PDB entry 4RQ1 | X-ray diffraction, 2.70 A resolution | chains A and P of the 4 polymer chains in the assembly

Chain A:
Name: DNA polymerase beta
From: Homo sapiens
Notes: EC 2.7.7.7, 4.2.99.-
UniProtKB: P06746 (DPOLB_HUMAN); residues 1-335 here = UniProt positions 1-335
Chain sequence (343 residues; row label = number of the first residue in the row; numbers below 1 keep their minus sign (Met-1 is residue -1)):
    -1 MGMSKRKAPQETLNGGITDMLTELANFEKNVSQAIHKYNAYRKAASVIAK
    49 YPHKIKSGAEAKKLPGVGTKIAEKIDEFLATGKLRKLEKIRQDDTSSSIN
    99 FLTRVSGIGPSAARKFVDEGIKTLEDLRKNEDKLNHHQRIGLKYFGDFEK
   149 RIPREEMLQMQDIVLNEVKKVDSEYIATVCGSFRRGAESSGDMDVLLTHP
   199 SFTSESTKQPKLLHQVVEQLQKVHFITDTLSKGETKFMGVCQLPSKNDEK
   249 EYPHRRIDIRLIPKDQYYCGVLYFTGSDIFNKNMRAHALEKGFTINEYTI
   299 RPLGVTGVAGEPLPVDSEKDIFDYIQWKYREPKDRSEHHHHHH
Disordered / not traced: -1 to 9, 334-341
Differences from the reference sequence: expression tag (-1 to 0, 336-341)
Curated features (UniProtKB/Swiss-Prot):
  - region: Arg183 to Asp192 (DNA-binding)
  - active site: Lys72 (Nucleophile)
  - binding site (K(+)): Lys60, Leu62, Val65, Thr101, Val103, Ile106
  - binding site (Na(+)): Lys60, Leu62, Val65, Thr101, Val103, Ile106
  - binding site (dATP): Arg149, Ser180, Arg183, Gly189, Asp190
  - binding site (dCTP): Arg149, Ser180, Arg183, Gly189, Asp190
  - binding site (dGTP): Arg149, Ser180, Arg183, Gly189, Asp190, Asp192
  - binding site (dTTP): Arg149, Ser180, Arg183, Gly189, Asp190
  - binding site (Mg(2+)): Asp190, Asp192, Asp256
  - modified residue: Lys72 (N6-acetyllysine), Arg83 (Omega-N-methylarginine), Arg152 (Omega-N-methylarginine)
  - cross-link (Glycyl lysine isopeptide (Lys-Gly)): Lys41 (interchain with G-Cter in ubiquitin), Lys61 (interchain with G-Cter in ubiquitin), Lys81 (interchain with G-Cter in ubiquitin)
  - natural variant: Leu22 (L22P: Found in a gastric cancer sample; uncertain significance), Tyr39 (Y39C: Found in a gastric cancer sample; uncertain significance), Gly118 (G118V: Decreased DNA-directed DNA polymerase activity), Arg137 (R137Q: Decreased function in base-excision repair), Arg149 (R149I: Decreased DNA-directed DNA polymerase activity), Asp160 (D160N: Found in a gastric cancer sample; uncertain significance), Cys239 (C239R: Found in a gastric cancer sample; uncertain significance), Lys289 (K289M: Found in a colon cancer sample; uncertain significance), Asn294 (N294D: Found in a gastric cancer sample; uncertain significance), Glu295 (E295K: Found in a gastric cancer sample; uncertain significance)
  - mutagenesis: Phe25 (F25W: No effect on 5'-dRP lyase activity. Decreased ssDNA binding), His34 (H34G: Decreased 5'-dRP lyase activity. Decreased ssDNA binding), Lys35 (K35A: Decreased 5'-dRP lyase activity. Decreased ssDNA binding. Loss of 5'-dRP lyase activity; when associated with A-68 and A-72. Decreased ssDNA binding; when associated with A-68 and A-72 ...), Tyr39 (Y39F: No effect on 5'-dRP lyase activity; Y39Q: Abolishes DNA polymerase and 5'-dRP lyase activity), Lys41 (K41R: Abolishes ubiquitination; when associated with R-61 and R-81), Lys60 (K60A: Decreased 5'-dRP lyase activity. Decreased ssDNA binding), Lys61 (K61R: Abolishes ubiquitination; when associated with R-41 and R-81), Lys68 (K68A: No effect on 5'-dRP lyase activity. Decreased ssDNA binding. Loss of 5'-dRP lyase activity; when associated with A-35 and A-72. Decreased ssDNA binding; when associated with A-35 and A-72 ...), Glu71 (E71Q: No effect on 5'-dRP lyase activity. No effect on structure shown by circular dichroism. No effect on ssDNA binding), Lys72 (K72A: Severely reduced 5'-dRP lyase activity. Does not affect ssDNA binding. Loss of 5'-dRP lyase activity; when associated with A-35 and A-68. Decreased ssDNA binding ...), Glu75 (E75A: Slightly decreased 5'-dRP lyase activity. Decreased ssDNA binding. No effect on structure shown by circular dichroism), Lys81 (K81R: Abolishes ubiquitination; when associated with R-41 and R-61), 5 further mutagenesis entries in UniProt
Bound ions: Na+ site 1: Lys60, Leu62, Val65 (shared with 1 residue of chain D); Na+ site 2: Thr101, Val103, Ile106 (shared with DG9(P) of chain P)
From the paper describing this entry:
  - conformationally variable residues: Asp190, Asp192, Asp256, Tyr271, Phe272

Chain P:
Molecule: 11-nt DNA strand
Sequence (11 nucleotides; row label = number of the first residue in the row):
     1 GCTGATGCGCC
Bound ions: Na+: DG9 (shared with Thr101(A), Val103(A), Ile106(A) of chain A)

How chain A and chain P interact:
Residue-residue contacts (21):
  Val103(A) - DG9(P)  phosphate contact
  Ser104(A) - DG9(P)  phosphate contact
  Gly105(A) - DC8(P)  phosphate contact
  Gly105(A) - DG9(P)  hydrogen bond to the phosphate
  Ile106(A) - DG9(P)  hydrogen bond to the phosphate
  Gly107(A) - DC8(P)  hydrogen bond to the phosphate
  Gly107(A) - DG9(P)  phosphate contact
  Pro108(A) - DC8(P)  phosphate contact
  Ser109(A) - DG7(P)  phosphate contact
  Ser109(A) - DC8(P)  hydrogen bond to the phosphate
  Ala110(A) - DC8(P)  hydrogen bond to the phosphate
  His135(A) - DG9(P)  sugar contact
  Asp190(A) - DC11(P)  phosphate contact
  Arg254(A) - DC10(P)  salt bridge to the phosphate
  Asp256(A) - DC10(P)  sugar contact
  Tyr271(A) - DC11(P)  base contact
  Phe272(A) - DC11(P)  phosphate contact
  Gly274(A) - DC11(P)  hydrogen bond to the phosphate
  Asp276(A) - DC11(P)  sugar contact
  Asn279(A) - DC11(P)  hydrogen bond to the base
  Arg283(A) - DC11(P)  base contact
Interface residues without a listed pair, chain A (21 interface residues in all): Asp192, Thr273, Ser275

Overview:
21 residues of chain A face 5 of chain P across their interface, with 7 hydrogen bonds and 1 salt bridge.
Among the polar pairs are Asn279(A)-DC11(P), Gly105(A)-DG9(P) and Ile106(A)-DG9(P). The paper reports
conformational variability at Asp190(A), Asp192(A) and Asp256(A) among others.
Here chain A is DNA polymerase beta (Homo sapiens) and chain P is an 11-nt DNA strand. Entry 4RQ1 (Human DNA
Polymerase Beta With Gapped DNA Containing an 8-oxo-7,8-dihydro-Guanine(8-oxoG) and dCTP soaked with MgCl2 for
...) was determined by X-ray diffraction, deposited together with 4RPX, 4RPY, 4RPZ, 4RQ0, 4RQ2, 4RQ3 and 5
further entries.
